Entry 7BXT (electron microscopy, 4.20 A resolution (low resolution: residue-level contacts below are approximate; hydrogen-bond / salt-bridge calls are withheld)); this record covers chains E and I of the 14 polymer chains in the assembly.

Chain E:
Molecule: Histone H3, Histone H3-like centromeric protein A
Source organism: Gallus gallus
UniProt: Q6XXM1 (CENPA_CHICK); residues 64-141 here correspond to UniProt positions 54-131 (UniProt number = residue number - 10)
Chain sequence (144 residues; each row starts with the number of its first residue; numbers below 1 keep their minus sign (Gly-2 is residue -2)):
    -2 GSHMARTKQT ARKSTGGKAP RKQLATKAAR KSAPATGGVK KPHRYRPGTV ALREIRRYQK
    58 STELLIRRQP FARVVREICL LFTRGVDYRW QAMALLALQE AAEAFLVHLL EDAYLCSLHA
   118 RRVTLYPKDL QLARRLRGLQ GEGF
Disordered / not traced: -2 to 37, 141

Chain I:
Molecule: 145-nt DNA strand
Sequence (145 nucleotides; numbered 1 to 145; the number before each row is that of its first residue):
     1 ATCAGAATCC CGGTGCCGAG GCCGCTCAAT TGGTCGTAGA CAGCTCTAGC ACCGCTTAAA
    61 CGCACGTACG CGCTGTCCCC CGCGTTTTAA CCGCCAAGGG GATTACTCCC TAGTCTCCAG
   121 GCACGAGTCA GATATATACA TCGAT

Chain E / chain I interface:
Residue-residue contacts (22; chain E residue first):
  His40(E) - DA6(I)
  Arg41(E) - DG82(I)
  Arg41(E) - DC83(I)
  Tyr42(E) - DA6(I)
  Tyr42(E) - DA7(I)
  Tyr42(E) - DC83(I)
  Pro44(E) - DG82(I)
  Gly45(E) - DC81(I)
  Gly45(E) - DG82(I)
  Thr46(E) - DG82(I)
  Val47(E) - DG82(I)
  Val47(E) - DC83(I)
  Ala48(E) - DG82(I)
  Lys57(E) - DC9(I)
  Arg64(E) - DA90(I)
  Arg64(E) - DC91(I)
  Arg65(E) - DC91(I)
  Gln66(E) - DA90(I)
  Gln66(E) - DC91(I)
  Arg70(E) - DA90(I)
  Arg86(E) - DG99(I)
  Arg118(E) - DG72(I)
Interface residues without a listed pair, chain E (19 interface residues in all): Arg43, Arg50, Arg54, Pro67
Interface residues without a listed pair, chain I (13 interface residues in all): DT8, DA89, DG100

Summary:
19 residues of chain E and 13 residues of chain I are in contact.
Here chain E is Histone H3, Histone H3-like centromeric protein A (Gallus gallus) and chain I is a 145-nt DNA
strand. Entry 7BXT (The cryo-EM structure of CENP-A nucleosome in complex with CENP-C peptide and CENP-N
N-terminal domain) was determined by electron microscopy together with 7BY0 from the same study.
